Entry 6GDE (X-ray diffraction, 2.45 A resolution); this record covers chain A.

== Chain A ==
Name: Dihydroorotase
Source organism: Aquifex aeolicus (strain VF5)
Notes: EC 3.5.2.3
UniProt: O66990 (PYRC_AQUAE); residues 1-422 here = UniProt positions 1-422
Chain sequence (423 residues; each row starts with the number of its first residue; numbering starts at 0):
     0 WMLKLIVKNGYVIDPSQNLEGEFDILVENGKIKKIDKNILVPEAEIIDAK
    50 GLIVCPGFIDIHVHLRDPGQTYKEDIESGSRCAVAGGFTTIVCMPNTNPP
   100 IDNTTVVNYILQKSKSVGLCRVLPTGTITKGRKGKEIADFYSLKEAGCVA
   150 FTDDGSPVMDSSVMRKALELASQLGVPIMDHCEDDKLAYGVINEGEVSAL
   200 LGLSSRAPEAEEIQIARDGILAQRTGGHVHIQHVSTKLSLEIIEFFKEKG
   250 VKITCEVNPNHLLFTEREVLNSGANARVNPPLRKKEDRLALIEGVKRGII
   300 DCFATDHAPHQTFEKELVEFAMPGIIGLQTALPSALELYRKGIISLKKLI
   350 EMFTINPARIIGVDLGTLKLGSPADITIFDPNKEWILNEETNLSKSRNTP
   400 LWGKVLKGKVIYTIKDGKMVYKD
Not modelled in the structure: 182-208, 263-285, 312-320
Differences from the reference sequence: expression tag (0)
Swiss-Prot annotation at these positions:
  - active site: Asp305
  - binding site (Zn(2+)): His61, His63, Asp153, Asp305
  - binding site (substrate): His63 to Arg65, Asn95, Asn278, His309, Pro322, Gly323
Ion coordination: Zn2+: His61, His63

== Overview ==
The Zn2+ site is built by His61 and His63. UniProt lists active-site residue Asp305, 4 Zn2+-binding residues
and 8 substrate-binding residues.
Chain A is Dihydroorotase (Aquifex aeolicus (strain VF5)); the structure, Dihydroorotase from aquifex aeolicus
standard (p,t), was determined by X-ray diffraction, deposited together with 6GDD and 6GDF.
